6MUG - chains B and G of the 6 polymer chains in the assembly; structure by X-ray diffraction, 2.95 A resolution.

== Chain B ==
Name: Envelope glycoprotein gp160
From: Human immunodeficiency virus 1
Notes: fragment: gp41
Reference sequence: B3UEZ6 (B3UEZ6_9HIV1); residues 512-664 here correspond to UniProt positions 516-668 (UniProt number = residue number + 4)
Sequence (153 residues; row label = number of the first residue in the row):
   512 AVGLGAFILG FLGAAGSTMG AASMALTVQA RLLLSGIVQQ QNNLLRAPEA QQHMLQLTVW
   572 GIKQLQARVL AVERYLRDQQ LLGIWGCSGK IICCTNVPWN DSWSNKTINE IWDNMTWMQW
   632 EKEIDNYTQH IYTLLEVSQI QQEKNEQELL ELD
Disordered / not traced: 512-517, 546-568, 664
Disulfides: Cys598-Cys604
Covalent attachments: N-acetylglucosamine (NAG) linked to Asn611, Asn637
Construct notes: engineered mutation Pro559 (Ile563 in B3UEZ6), Cys605 (Thr609 in B3UEZ6)

== Chain G ==
Name: Envelope glycoprotein gp160
From: Human immunodeficiency virus 1
Notes: fragment: gp120
Reference sequence: B3UES2 (B3UES2_9HIV1); the construct lacks a stretch of the UniProt sequence and is renumbered around it, so the offset changes along the chain: 31-135 = UniProt 29-133; 153-184 = UniProt 155-186; 189-309 = UniProt 198-318; 312-321 = UniProt 319-328; 3 more segments
Sequence (489 residues; each row starts with the number of its first residue; note: 27 numbers in that range are skipped by the numbering (no residue carries them; nothing is unmodelled there); a row labelled like 135A-135U holds insertion residues (135A, then the next letters in order)):
    31 AAKKWVTVYY GVPVWKEATT TLFCASDAKA YDTEVHNVWA THACVPTDPN PQEIVLGNVT
    91 ENFNMWKNNM VEQMHEDIIS LWDQSLKPCV KLTPLCVTLN CNNVN
135A-135U TNNTNNSTNATISDWEKMETG
   153 EMKNCSFNVT TSIRDKIKKE YALFYKLDVV PL
184A-184K ENKNNINNTNI
   189 TNYRLINCNT SVITQACPKV SFEPIPIHYC APAGFAILKC NSKTFNGSGP CTNVSTVQCT
   249 HGIRPVVSTQ LLLNGSLAEE EIVIRSENIT DNAKTIIVQL NEAVEINCTR PNNNTRKSIH
   309 I
   312 GPGRAFYATG
  321A D
   322 IIGNIRQAHC NISKARWNET LGQIVAKLEE QFP
   356 NKTIIFNHSS GGDPEIVTHS FNCGGEFFYC NTTPLFNSTW NN
   401 TRTDDYPTGG EQNITLQCRI KQIINMWQGV GKAMYAPPIR GQIRCSSNIT GLLLTRDGGR
   461 DQNGTETFRP GGGNMRDNWR SELYKYKVVK IEPLGIAPTA CKRRVVQRRR RRR
Disordered / not traced: 31, 59-63, 135A-135U, 184A-184K, 356, 366-367, 401-410, 458-462, 505-513
Disulfides: Cys54-Cys74, Cys119-Cys205, Cys126-Cys196, Cys131-Cys157, Cys218-Cys247, Cys228-Cys239, Cys296-Cys331, Cys378-Cys445, Cys385-Cys418
Covalent attachments: glycan linked to Asn88, Asn332; N-acetylglucosamine (NAG) linked to Asn156, Asn160, Asn197, Asn234, Asn241, Asn262, Asn276, Asn295, Asn301, Asn362, Asn386, Asn392, Asn413, Asn448
Construct notes: conflict Cys501 (Ala505 in B3UES2); expression tag (508-513)
Small-molecule neighbours: JYS (1-[4-(benzenecarbonyl)piperazin-1-yl]-2-(4-bromo-7-fluoro-1H-indol-3-yl)ethane-1,2-dione): Ile108, Ile109, Trp112, Asp113, Val255, Thr257, Ser375, Phe376, Phe382, Tyr384, Ile424, Asn425, Met426, Trp427, Lys432, Ala433, Met434, Met475

== How chain B and chain G interact ==
Residue-residue contacts (111; chain B residue first):
  Leu520(B) - Ile84(G)
  Gly521(B) - Ile84(G)
  Phe522(B) - Ile84(G)
  Phe522(B) - Thr244(G)
  Leu523(B) - Trp45(G)  hydrophobic
  Leu523(B) - Leu86(G)
  Leu523(B) - Ile491(G)  hydrophobic
  Ala525(B) - Pro43(G)
  Ala526(B) - Pro43(G)  hydrophobic
  Ala526(B) - Trp45(G)  hydrophobic
  Ala526(B) - Val89(G)  hydrophobic
  Gly527(B) - Asn88(G)
  Gly527(B) - Val89(G)
  Met530(B) - Ala497(G)  hydrophobic
  Leu537(B) - Tyr40(G)
  Leu537(B) - Gly41(G)
  Gln540(B) - Gly41(G)  hydrogen bond (side chain-backbone)
  Gln540(B) - Pro43(G)
  Leu543(B) - Gln246(G)
  Leu544(B) - Tyr40(G)
  Leu544(B) - Ala221(G)
  Leu544(B) - Gly222(G)
  Leu544(B) - Pro493(G)  hydrophobic
  Leu545(B) - Ala221(G)
  Thr569(B) - Gln114(G)
  Val570(B) - Ser110(G)
  Val570(B) - Leu111(G)  hydrophobic
  Val570(B) - Gln114(G)
  Trp571(B) - Cys54(G)  hydrophobic
  Trp571(B) - Trp69(G)
  Trp571(B) - Ala70(G)  hydrogen bond (side chain-backbone)
  Trp571(B) - Ala73(G)  hydrophobic
  Trp571(B) - Cys74(G)  hydrogen bond
  Trp571(B) - Asp107(G)
  Trp571(B) - Leu111(G)  hydrophobic
  Trp571(B) - Ile215(G)  hydrophobic
  Trp571(B) - Tyr217(G)
  Lys574(B) - Leu52(G)
  Lys574(B) - Asp107(G)
  Gln575(B) - Phe53(G)
  Gln575(B) - Val75(G)
  Ala578(B) - Thr51(G)
  Ala578(B) - Pro220(G)  hydrophobic
  Leu581(B) - Thr50(G)
  Leu581(B) - Phe223(G)  hydrophobic
  Ala582(B) - Ala221(G)
  Arg585(B) - Gly222(G)  hydrogen bond (side chain-backbone)
  Arg585(B) - Phe223(G)
  Arg585(B) - Lys490(G)
  Arg585(B) - Ile491(G)  hydrogen bond (side chain-backbone)
  Tyr586(B) - Tyr40(G)
  Asp589(B) - Tyr40(G)
  Asp589(B) - Pro493(G)
  Asp589(B) - Leu494(G)
  Gln590(B) - Tyr40(G)
  Leu592(B) - Leu494(G)  hydrophobic
  Leu593(B) - Tyr40(G)  hydrophobic
  Leu593(B) - Leu494(G)  hydrophobic
  Trp596(B) - Val38(G)  hydrophobic
  Trp596(B) - Arg503(G)
  Ile602(B) - Val38(G)
  Ile602(B) - Tyr39(G)
  Ile602(B) - Tyr40(G)  hydrogen bond (backbone-backbone)
  Ile603(B) - Val38(G)
  Ile603(B) - Tyr39(G)  hydrophobic
  Cys604(B) - Thr37(G)
  Cys604(B) - Val38(G)  hydrogen bond (backbone-backbone)
  Cys604(B) - Arg503(G)
  Cys605(B) - Thr37(G)
  Cys605(B) - Cys501(G)  disulfide
  Cys605(B) - Arg503(G)  hydrogen bond (backbone-side chain)
  Thr606(B) - Val36(G)  hydrogen bond (side chain-backbone)
  Thr606(B) - Lys502(G)
  Thr606(B) - Arg503(G)  hydrogen bond (backbone-backbone)
  Asn607(B) - Trp35(G)
  Asn607(B) - Lys502(G)
  Asn607(B) - Arg503(G)
  Val608(B) - Trp35(G)
  Val608(B) - Val36(G)  hydrogen bond (backbone-backbone)
  Pro609(B) - Lys34(G)
  Pro609(B) - Trp35(G)
  Trp610(B) - Lys34(G)  hydrogen bond (backbone-backbone)
  Trp610(B) - Trp35(G)
  Trp610(B) - Val36(G)  hydrophobic
  Trp610(B) - Pro498(G)  hydrophobic
  Asp612(B) - Lys34(G)  salt bridge
  Lys617(B) - Lys34(G)
  Trp623(B) - Tyr39(G)
  Trp623(B) - Ala497(G)  hydrophobic
  Trp623(B) - Pro498(G)  hydrogen bond (side chain-backbone)
  Trp623(B) - Thr499(G)
  Trp628(B) - Tyr39(G)  hydrophobic
  Trp628(B) - Val42(G)
  Trp628(B) - Gly495(G)
  Trp628(B) - Ile496(G)
  Met629(B) - Pro43(G)
  Met629(B) - Val44(G)  hydrophobic
  Met629(B) - Trp45(G)  hydrophobic
  Trp631(B) - Ile496(G)  hydrogen bond (side chain-backbone)
  Trp631(B) - Ala497(G)
  Trp631(B) - Pro498(G)
  Glu632(B) - Val44(G)
  Glu632(B) - Leu494(G)
  Glu632(B) - Gly495(G)
  Glu632(B) - Ile496(G)
  Asp636(B) - Lys46(G)  salt bridge
  Ile642(B) - Ile496(G)  hydrophobic
  Tyr643(B) - Leu494(G)
  Leu646(B) - Val36(G)  hydrophobic
  Leu646(B) - Val38(G)  hydrophobic
  Gln653(B) - Arg503(G)
Also at the interface, not in a pair above, chain B (59 interface residues in all): Gly524, Ser534, Gln577, Gly597, Cys598, Lys601, Ile619, Ile622, Thr639, Gln650
Also at the interface, not in a pair above, chain G (56 interface residues in all): Thr71, Val85, Gly87, Glu91, Ala500
Disulfides between the chains: Cys605(B)-Cys501(G)

== Summary ==
59 residues of chain B and 56 residues of chain G are in contact; the contacts include 1 disulfide bond, 14
hydrogen bonds and 2 salt bridges. Among the polar pairs are Asp612(B)-Lys34(G), Asp636(B)-Lys46(G) and
Gln540(B)-Gly41(G). Bound to chain G: compound JYS.
Chain B is Envelope glycoprotein gp160 and chain G is Envelope glycoprotein gp160, both from Human
immunodeficiency virus 1; the structure, Crystal Structure of HIV-1 B41 SOSIP.664 Prefusion Env Trimer Bound
to Small Molecule HIV-1 Entry Inhibitor ..., was determined by X-ray diffraction (same publication as 6MTJ,
6MTN, 6MU6, 6MU7, 6MU8 and 6MUF).
